PDB entry 7V92 | X-ray diffraction, 1.61 A resolution | chains A and B

== Chain A (and B) ==
Molecule: GH19 Chitinase
From: Ficus microcarpa
Notes: EC 3.2.1.14; engineered mutation(s): A73P, A107P, Q127P, A189P, and A210P; chain B of this document is another copy of the same molecule, construct and numbering; everything in this record applies to it too
Chain sequence (245 residues; each row starts with the number of its first residue):
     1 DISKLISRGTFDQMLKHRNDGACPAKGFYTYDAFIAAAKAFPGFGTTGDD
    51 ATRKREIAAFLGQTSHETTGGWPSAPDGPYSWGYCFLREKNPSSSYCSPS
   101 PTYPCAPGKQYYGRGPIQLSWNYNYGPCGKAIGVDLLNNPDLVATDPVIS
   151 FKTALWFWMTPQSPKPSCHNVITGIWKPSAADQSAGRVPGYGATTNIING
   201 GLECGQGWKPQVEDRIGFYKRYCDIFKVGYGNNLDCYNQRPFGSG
Not modelled in the structure: 244-245 (chain B: 245)
Cystine bridges: Cys23-Cys85, Cys97-Cys105, Cys204-Cys236

== Chain A / chain B interface ==
Residue-residue contacts (26):
  Ser93(A) with Pro164(B); Gly243(B)
  Ser94(A) with Gly243(B); Ser244(B), hydrogen bond (side chain-backbone)
  Ser95(A) with Ser244(B), hydrogen bond
  Tyr96(A) with Ser244(B), hydrogen bond (backbone-side chain)
  Cys97(A) with Ser244(B), hydrogen bond (backbone-side chain)
  Ser98(A) with Leu202(B)
  Pro99(A) with Trp121(B); Tyr123(B)
  Ser100(A) with Trp121(B)
  Pro101(A) with Ser94(B); Tyr96(B); Trp121(B)
  Pro107(A) with Pro99(B), hydrophobic
  Trp121(A) with Gly201(B); Pro241(B), hydrophobic
  Tyr123(A) with Gly201(B), hydrogen bond (side chain-backbone); Leu202(B), hydrophobic; Gln206(B)
  Gly201(A) with Gln206(B); Gly207(B)
  Leu202(A) with Gly205(B); Tyr237(B); Asn238(B)
  Gln206(A) with Asn238(B)

== In short ==
Chain A and chain B form an interface of 15 and 16 residues respectively, with 5 hydrogen bonds. Polar pairs
include Ser94(A)-Ser244(B), Ser95(A)-Ser244(B) and Tyr96(A)-Ser244(B).
Both chains are GH19 Chitinase (Ficus microcarpa). Entry 7V92 (Crystal Structure of a thermostable mutant of
the Catalytic Domain of GH19 Chitinase from Gazyumaru, Ficus ...) was determined by X-ray diffraction together
with 7V91 from the same study.
